PDB entry 7S68 | X-ray diffraction, 3.30 A resolution | chains M and A of the 4 polymer chains in the assembly

[Chain M]
Molecule: 10-nt DNA strand
Sequence (10 nucleotides; each row starts with the number of its first residue):
     1 GCCTGCAGGC

[Chain A]
Name: Fusion of PARP1 zinc fingers 1 and 3 (Zn1, Zn3)
From: Homo sapiens
Notes: EC 2.4.2.30, 2.4.2.-
UniProtKB: P09874 (PARP1_HUMAN); the construct lacks a stretch of the UniProt sequence and is renumbered around it, so the offset changes along the chain: 1-91 = UniProt 1-91; 202-205 = UniProt 92-95; 206-366 = UniProt 206-366
Chain sequence (276 residues; row label = number of the first residue in the row; note: 110 numbers in that range are skipped by the numbering (no residue carries them; nothing is unmodelled there); numbers below 1 keep their minus sign (Met-19 is residue -19)):
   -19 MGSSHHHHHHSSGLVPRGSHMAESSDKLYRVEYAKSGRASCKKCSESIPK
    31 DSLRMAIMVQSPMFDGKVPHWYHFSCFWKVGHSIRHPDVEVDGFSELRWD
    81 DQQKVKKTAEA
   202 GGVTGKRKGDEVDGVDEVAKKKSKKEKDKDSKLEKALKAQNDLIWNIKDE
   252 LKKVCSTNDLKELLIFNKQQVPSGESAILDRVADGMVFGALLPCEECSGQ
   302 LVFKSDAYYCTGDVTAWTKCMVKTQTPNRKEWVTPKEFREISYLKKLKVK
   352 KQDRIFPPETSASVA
Not modelled in the structure: -19 to 4, 202-223, 360-366
Sequence notes: initiating methionine (-19); expression tag (-18 to 0)
Bound ions: Zn2+ site 1: Cys21, Cys24, His53, Cys56; Zn2+ site 2: Cys295, Cys298, Cys311, Cys321
UniProt features mapped onto this chain:
  - zinc finger: Tyr9 to Gly203 (PARP-type 1)
  - binding site (Zn(2+)): Cys21, Cys24, His53, Cys56, Cys295, Cys298, Cys311, Cys321
  - modified residue: Ala2 (N-acetylalanine), Ser41 (Phosphoserine), Ser274 (Phosphoserine), Ser277 (Phosphoserine), Ser364 (Phosphoserine)
  - motif (Nuclear localization signal): Lys207 to Lys209, Lys221 to Lys226
  - site: Asp214, Gly215 (Cleavage)
  - cross-link: Lys249 (Glycyl lysine isopeptide (Lys-Gly) (interchain with G-Cter in SUMO2))

[Interface between chain M and chain A]
Contacting residue pairs - 6 pairs, chain M then chain A:
  DG1(M) - Phe44(A)  stacking on the base
  DT4(M) - Arg18(A)  hydrogen bond to the base
  DG5(M) - Arg18(A)  hydrogen bond to the sugar
  DG8(M) - Thr258(A)  phosphate contact
  DG8(M) - Asn259(A)  phosphate contact
  DG9(M) - Asn259(A)  hydrogen bond to the phosphate

[In short]
Chain M and chain A form an interface of 5 and 4 residues respectively, with 3 hydrogen bonds and 1 aromatic
stacking contact. Among the polar pairs are DT4(M)-Arg18(A), DG5(M)-Arg18(A) and DG9(M)-Asn259(A). From
UniProt: 8 Zn2+-binding residues on chain A.
Chain M is a 10-nt DNA strand and chain A is Fusion of PARP1 zinc fingers 1 and 3 (Zn1, Zn3) (Homo sapiens);
the structure, Structure of human PARP1 domains (Zn1, Zn3, WGR and HD) bound to a DNA double strand ..., was
determined by X-ray diffraction, deposited together with 7S6H, 7S6M and 7S81.
